PDB entry 1SCR | X-ray diffraction, 2.00 A resolution | chain A

# Chain A
Name: Concanavalin A
Organism: Canavalia ensiformis
UniProtKB: P02866 (CONA_CANEN); residues 119-237 here correspond to UniProt positions 30-148 (UniProt number = residue number - 89)
Amino-acid sequence (237 residues; numbered 1 to 237; the number before each row is that of its first residue):
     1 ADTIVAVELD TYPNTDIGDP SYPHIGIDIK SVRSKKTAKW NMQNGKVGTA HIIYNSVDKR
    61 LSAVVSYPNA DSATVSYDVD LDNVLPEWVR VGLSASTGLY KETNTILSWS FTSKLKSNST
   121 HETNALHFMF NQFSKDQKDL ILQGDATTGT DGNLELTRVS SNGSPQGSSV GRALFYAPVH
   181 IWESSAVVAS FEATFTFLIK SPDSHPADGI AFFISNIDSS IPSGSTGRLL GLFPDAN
Sequence notes: conflict Asp-151 (Glu62 in P02866), Glu-155 (Arg66 in P02866)
Ion coordination: Ni2+: Glu-8, Asp-10, Asp-19, His-24; Ca2+: Asp-10, Tyr-12, Asn-14, Asp-19

# Overview
The Ni2+ site is built by Glu-8, Asp-10, Asp-19 and His-24. The Ca2+ site is built by Asp-10, Tyr-12, Asn-14
and Asp-19.
Chain A is Concanavalin A (Canavalia ensiformis); the structure, High-resolution structures of
single-metal-substituted concanavalin A: the co,ca-protein at 1.6 angstroms and the ni,ca-protein at 2.0 ...,
was determined by X-ray diffraction (same publication as 1SCS).
